4EA0 - chain A; structure by X-ray diffraction, 2.12 A resolution.

[Chain A]
Molecule: Dehydrosqualene synthase
Source organism: Staphylococcus aureus
Notes: EC 2.5.1.96
Reference sequence: A9JQL9 (CRTM_STAAU); residue numbers follow UniProt; this construct covers 1-287
Amino-acid sequence (287 residues; row label = number of the first residue in the row):
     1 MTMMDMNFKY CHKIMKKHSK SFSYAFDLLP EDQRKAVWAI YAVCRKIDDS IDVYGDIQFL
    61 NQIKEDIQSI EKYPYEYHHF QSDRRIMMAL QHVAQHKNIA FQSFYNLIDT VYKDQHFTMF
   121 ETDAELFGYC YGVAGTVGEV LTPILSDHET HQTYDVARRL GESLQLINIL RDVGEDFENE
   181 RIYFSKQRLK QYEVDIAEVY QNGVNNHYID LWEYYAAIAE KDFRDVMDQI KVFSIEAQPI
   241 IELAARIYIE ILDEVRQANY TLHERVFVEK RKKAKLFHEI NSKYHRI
Disordered / not traced: 285-287
Metal / ion sites: Mg2+ site 1: D48, D52 (together with pyrophosphate); Mg2+ site 2: N168, D172 (together with pyrophosphate)
Ligand contacts:
  - 651 ((3R)-3-biphenyl-4-yl-1-azabicyclo[2.2.2]octan-3-ol): F22, F26, Y41, C44, R45, D48, V133, A134, V137, G138, L141, L160, G161, L164, Q165, N168
  - pyrophosphate (POP): R45, D48, D52, V133, Q165, N168, R171, D172, R265
Curated features (UniProtKB/Swiss-Prot):
  - binding site ((2E,6E)-farnesyl diphosphate): H18 to S21, Y41, R45, Q165, R171, Y248
  - binding site (Mg(2+)): D48, D52, N168, D172
From the paper describing this entry:
  - Mg2+ coordination through a water molecule: Y129
  - catalytic residues: Y129

[Overview]
Ligands of chain A: pyrophosphate and compound 651. The Mg2+ site 1 is built by D48 and D52. From UniProt: 9
(2E,6E)-farnesyl diphosphate-binding residues and 4 Mg2+-binding residues. The paper reports the catalytic
residue Y129; water-mediated Mg2+ coordination by Y129.
Chain A is Dehydrosqualene synthase (Staphylococcus aureus); the structure, Crystal structure of
dehydrosqualene synthase (Crtm) from S. aureus complexed with diphosphate and quinuclidine BPH-651, was
determined by X-ray diffraction together with 4E9U, 4E9Z, 4EA1 and 4EA2 from the same study.
